Entry 5TDE (X-ray diffraction, 1.70 A resolution); this record covers chains A and B.

Chain A:
Protein: ATP-citrate synthase
Organism: Homo sapiens
Notes: EC 2.3.3.8
UniProtKB: P53396 (ACLY_HUMAN), isoform P53396-2; residues 1-425 here = UniProt positions 1-425
Amino-acid sequence (431 residues; each row starts with the number of its first residue):
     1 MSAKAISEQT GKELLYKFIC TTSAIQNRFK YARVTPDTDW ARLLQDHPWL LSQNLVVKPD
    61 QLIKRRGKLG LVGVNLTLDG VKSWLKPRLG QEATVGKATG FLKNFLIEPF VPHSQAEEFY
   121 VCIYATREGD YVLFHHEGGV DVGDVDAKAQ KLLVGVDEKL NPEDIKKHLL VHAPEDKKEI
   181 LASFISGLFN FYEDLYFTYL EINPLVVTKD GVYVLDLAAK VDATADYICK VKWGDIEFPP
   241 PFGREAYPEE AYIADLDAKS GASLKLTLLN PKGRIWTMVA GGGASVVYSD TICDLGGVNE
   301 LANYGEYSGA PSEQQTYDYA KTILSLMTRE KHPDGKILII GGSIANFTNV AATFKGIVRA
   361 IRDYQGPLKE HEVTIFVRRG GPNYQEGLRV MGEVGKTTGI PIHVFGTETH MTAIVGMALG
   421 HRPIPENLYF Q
Unresolved in the structure: 1, 138-147
Swiss-Prot annotation at these positions:
  - binding site (ATP): Lys58, Arg66, Gly67, Pro109, Val111, Glu118, Asp216
  - binding site (Mg(2+)): Asp257, Ser260, Ala262
  - binding site (citrate): Gly309, Asn346, Thr348, Tyr364, Arg379
  - modified residue: Tyr131 (Phosphotyrosine), Ser263 (Phosphoserine)
Metal / ion sites: Na+ site 1: Asp257, Ser260, Ala262; Na+ site 2: Ser308 (together with citrate anion, dihydrogenphosphate ion)
Ligand contacts:
  - dihydrogenphosphate ion (2HP), molecule 1: Ile63, Lys64, Arg65, Arg66, Glu201, Asn203, Asp216, Ala218
  - dihydrogenphosphate ion (2HP), molecule 2: Gly281, Gly282, Gly283, Ala284, Ser308
  - citrate anion (FLC): Ala280, Ser308, Gly309, Ala310, Ser343, Ala345, Asn346, Phe347, Thr348, Arg379

Chain B:
Protein: ATP-citrate synthase
Organism: Homo sapiens
Notes: EC 2.3.3.8
UniProtKB: P53396 (ACLY_HUMAN), isoform P53396-2; residues 488-810 here correspond to UniProt positions 478-800 (UniProt number = residue number - 10)
Amino-acid sequence (324 residues; each row starts with the number of its first residue):
   487 SKSTTLFSRH TKAIVWGMQT RAVQGMLDFD YVCSRDEPSV AAMVYPFTGD HKQKFYWGHK
   547 EILIPVFKNM ADAMRKHPEV DVLINFASLR SAYDSTMETM NYAQIRTIAI IAEGIPEALT
   607 RKLIKKADQK GVTIIGPATV GGIKPGCFKI GNTGGMLDNI LASKLYRPGS VAYVSRSGGM
   667 SNELNNIISR TTDGVYEGVA IGGDRYPGST FMDHVLRYQD TPGVKMIVVL GEIGGTEEYK
   727 ICRGIKEGRL TKPIVCWCIG TCATMFSSEV QFGHAGACAN QASETAVAKN QALKEAGVFV
   787 PRSFDELGEI IQSVYEDLVA NGVI
Swiss-Prot annotation at these positions:
  - modified residue: Tyr692 (Phosphotyrosine)
Ligand contacts:
  - dihydrogenphosphate ion (2HP), molecule 1: Tyr517, Gly544, His545
  - dihydrogenphosphate ion (2HP), molecule 2: Arg662, Ser663, Gly664, Gly665, His760

Chain A / chain B interface:
Contacting residue pairs (86):
  Ser2(A) with Gln757(B)
  Lys97(A) with Thr750(B), hydrogen bond (side chain-backbone); Phe752(B), hydrogen bond (side chain-backbone); Ser753(B)
  Ala98(A) with Ser753(B), hydrogen bond (backbone-backbone)
  Ala125(A) with Arg607(B); Tyr692(B), hydrogen bond (backbone-side chain)
  Thr126(A) with Arg607(B), hydrogen bond (backbone-side chain); Tyr692(B)
  Arg127(A) with Arg607(B); Ile610(B); Tyr692(B); Pro693(B), hydrogen bond (side chain-backbone); Gly694(B), hydrogen bond (side chain-backbone); Thr696(B)
  Gly129(A) with Arg607(B), hydrogen bond (backbone-side chain)
  Asp130(A) with Arg607(B), salt bridge
  Val156(A) with Lys608(B); Lys611(B)
  Asp157(A) with Lys611(B), salt bridge
  Tyr196(A) with Leu605(B)
  Lys220(A) with Asn766(B)
  Asp222(A) with Pro602(B); Glu603(B), hydrogen bond (side chain-backbone)
  Thr224(A) with Gly600(B); Ile601(B); Pro602(B)
  Ala225(A) with Pro602(B), hydrophobic
  Tyr227(A) with Leu575(B), hydrophobic; Pro602(B); Leu605(B)
  Pro241(A) with Glu755(B)
  Phe242(A) with Ser754(B)
  Arg244(A) with Ser754(B), hydrogen bond; Glu755(B), hydrogen bond (side chain-backbone); Val756(B)
  Ser263(A) with Glu599(B)
  Lys265(A) with Glu599(B), salt bridge; Gly759(B)
  Leu269(A) with Phe752(B), hydrophobic
  Gly283(A) with Ser663(B); Met666(B); Ile745(B); His760(B)
  Ala284(A) with Met666(B)
  Val286(A) with Ile745(B), hydrophobic; Gly746(B); Phe758(B), hydrophobic
  Val287(A) with Ile745(B), hydrophobic; Phe790(B), hydrophobic
  Ser289(A) with Cys748(B)
  Asp290(A) with Ile745(B); Gly746(B), hydrogen bond (side chain-backbone); Thr747(B), hydrogen bond (side chain-backbone); Cys748(B), hydrogen bond (side chain-backbone)
  Cys293(A) with Cys748(B), hydrophobic; Met751(B); Phe752(B), hydrophobic
  Asp294(A) with Met751(B)
  Val298(A) with Met751(B); Phe752(B), hydrophobic
  Tyr304(A) with Phe758(B), hydrophobic; Gly759(B), hydrogen bond (side chain-backbone)
  Ser343(A) with Gly665(B), hydrogen bond (side chain-backbone); Glu669(B)
  Ile344(A) with Asn645(B); Gly665(B); Asn668(B), hydrogen bond (backbone-side chain); Glu669(B), hydrogen bond (backbone-side chain); Asn672(B)
  Ala345(A) with Asn668(B), hydrogen bond (backbone-side chain)
  Asn346(A) with Asn638(B); Thr639(B); Gly640(B), hydrogen bond (side chain-backbone); Gly641(B); Gly664(B), hydrogen bond (side chain-backbone); Gly665(B); Asn668(B)
  Phe347(A) with Asn638(B)
  Arg378(A) with Glu669(B), salt bridge
  Pro382(A) with Met642(B), hydrophobic
  Thr407(A) with Arg676(B), hydrogen bond (backbone-side chain)
  Glu408(A) with Arg676(B), salt bridge
  Met411(A) with Met666(B), hydrophobic
  Thr412(A) with Asp791(B), hydrogen bond
  Arg422(A) with Asp791(B), salt bridge
Interface residues without a listed pair, chain A (52 interface residues in all): Ala3, Thr198, Ile228, Gly282, Thr291, Leu301, Glu306, Asn383
Interface residues without a listed pair, chain B (54 interface residues in all): Arg576, Ala604, Val626, Ser667, Ser695, Ala761, Ser789

Summary:
Chain A and chain B form an interface of 52 and 54 residues respectively, with 23 hydrogen bonds and 6 salt
bridges. Polar pairs include Asp130(A)-Arg607(B), Asp157(A)-Lys611(B) and Lys265(A)-Glu599(B). One
dihydrogenphosphate ion molecule is bound between chain A and chain B.
Chain A is ATP-citrate synthase and chain B is ATP-citrate synthase, both from Homo sapiens; the structure,
TEV Cleaved Human ATP Citrate Lyase Bound to Citrate, was determined by X-ray diffraction (same publication as
5TDM, 5TES and 5TET).
